5F3T - chain A; structure by X-ray diffraction, 2.05 A resolution.

== Chain A ==
Molecule: RNA-dependent RNA polymerase
From: Dengue virus 3
UniProt: Q6DLV0 (Q6DLV0_9FLAV); residues 272-900 here correspond to UniProt positions 2762-3390 (UniProt number = residue number + 2490)
Chain sequence (635 residues; row label = number of the first residue in the row):
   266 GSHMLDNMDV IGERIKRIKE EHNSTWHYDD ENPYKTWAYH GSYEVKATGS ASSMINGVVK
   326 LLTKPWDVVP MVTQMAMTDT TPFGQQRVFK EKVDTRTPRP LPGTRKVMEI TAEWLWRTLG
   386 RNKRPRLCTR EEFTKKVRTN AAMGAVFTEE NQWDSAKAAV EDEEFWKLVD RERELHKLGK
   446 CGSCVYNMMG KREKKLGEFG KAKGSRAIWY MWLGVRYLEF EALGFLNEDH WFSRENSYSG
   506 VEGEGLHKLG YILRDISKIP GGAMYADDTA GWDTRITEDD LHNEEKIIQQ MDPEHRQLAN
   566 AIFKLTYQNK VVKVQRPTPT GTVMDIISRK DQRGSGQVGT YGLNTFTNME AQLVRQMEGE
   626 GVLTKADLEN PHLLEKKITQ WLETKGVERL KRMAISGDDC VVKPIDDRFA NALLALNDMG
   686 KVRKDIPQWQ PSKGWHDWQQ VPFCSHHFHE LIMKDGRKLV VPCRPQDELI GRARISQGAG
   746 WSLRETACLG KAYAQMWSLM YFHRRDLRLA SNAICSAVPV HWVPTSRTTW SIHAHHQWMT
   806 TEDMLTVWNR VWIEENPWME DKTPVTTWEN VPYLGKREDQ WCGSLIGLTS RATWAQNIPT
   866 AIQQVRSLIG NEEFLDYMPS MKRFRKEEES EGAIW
Not modelled in the structure: 266-271, 408-418, 454-469, 884-900
Construct notes: expression tag (266-271); variant Glu374 (Gly2864 in Q6DLV0)
Bound ions: Zn2+ site 1: Glu437, His441, Cys446, Cys449; Zn2+ site 2: His712, His714, Cys728, Cys847
Small-molecule neighbours: 2-(4-methoxy-3-phenyl-phenyl)ethanoic acid (5UH): Leu511, Leu514, Cys709, Ser710, His711, Arg729, Arg737, Met761, Met765, Tyr766, Thr793, Thr794, Trp795, Ser796, His798, Ala799, Trp803
From the paper describing this entry:
  - binding site for 2-(4-methoxy-3-phenyl-phenyl)ethanoic acid: Leu511, Leu514, Cys709, Ser710, His711, Arg729, Arg737, Met761, Met765, Tyr766, Thr793, Thr794, Trp795, Ser796, His798, Ala799, Trp803

== Overview ==
Ligands of chain A: 2-(4-methoxy-3-phenyl-phenyl)ethanoic acid. Glu437, His441, Cys446 and Cys449 coordinate
Zn2+ site 1. His712, His714, Cys728 and Cys847 coordinate Zn2+ site 2. From the paper: a binding site for
2-(4-methoxy-3-phenyl-phenyl)ethanoic acid at Leu511, Leu514 and Cys709 among others.
Chain A is RNA-dependent RNA polymerase (Dengue virus 3); the structure, Dengue serotype 3 RNA-dependent RNA
polymerase bound to JF-31-MG46, was determined by X-ray diffraction together with 5F3Z and 5F41 from the same
study.
